PDB entry 8TVW | electron microscopy, 3.60 A resolution | chains B and R of the 15 polymer chains in the assembly

# Chain B
Name: DNA-directed RNA polymerase subunit beta
From: Saccharomyces cerevisiae
Notes: EC 2.7.7.6
UniProtKB: A0A6A5Q4H2 (A0A6A5Q4H2_YEASX); numbering as in UniProt (aligned over 1-1224)
Sequence (1224 residues; each row starts with the number of its first residue):
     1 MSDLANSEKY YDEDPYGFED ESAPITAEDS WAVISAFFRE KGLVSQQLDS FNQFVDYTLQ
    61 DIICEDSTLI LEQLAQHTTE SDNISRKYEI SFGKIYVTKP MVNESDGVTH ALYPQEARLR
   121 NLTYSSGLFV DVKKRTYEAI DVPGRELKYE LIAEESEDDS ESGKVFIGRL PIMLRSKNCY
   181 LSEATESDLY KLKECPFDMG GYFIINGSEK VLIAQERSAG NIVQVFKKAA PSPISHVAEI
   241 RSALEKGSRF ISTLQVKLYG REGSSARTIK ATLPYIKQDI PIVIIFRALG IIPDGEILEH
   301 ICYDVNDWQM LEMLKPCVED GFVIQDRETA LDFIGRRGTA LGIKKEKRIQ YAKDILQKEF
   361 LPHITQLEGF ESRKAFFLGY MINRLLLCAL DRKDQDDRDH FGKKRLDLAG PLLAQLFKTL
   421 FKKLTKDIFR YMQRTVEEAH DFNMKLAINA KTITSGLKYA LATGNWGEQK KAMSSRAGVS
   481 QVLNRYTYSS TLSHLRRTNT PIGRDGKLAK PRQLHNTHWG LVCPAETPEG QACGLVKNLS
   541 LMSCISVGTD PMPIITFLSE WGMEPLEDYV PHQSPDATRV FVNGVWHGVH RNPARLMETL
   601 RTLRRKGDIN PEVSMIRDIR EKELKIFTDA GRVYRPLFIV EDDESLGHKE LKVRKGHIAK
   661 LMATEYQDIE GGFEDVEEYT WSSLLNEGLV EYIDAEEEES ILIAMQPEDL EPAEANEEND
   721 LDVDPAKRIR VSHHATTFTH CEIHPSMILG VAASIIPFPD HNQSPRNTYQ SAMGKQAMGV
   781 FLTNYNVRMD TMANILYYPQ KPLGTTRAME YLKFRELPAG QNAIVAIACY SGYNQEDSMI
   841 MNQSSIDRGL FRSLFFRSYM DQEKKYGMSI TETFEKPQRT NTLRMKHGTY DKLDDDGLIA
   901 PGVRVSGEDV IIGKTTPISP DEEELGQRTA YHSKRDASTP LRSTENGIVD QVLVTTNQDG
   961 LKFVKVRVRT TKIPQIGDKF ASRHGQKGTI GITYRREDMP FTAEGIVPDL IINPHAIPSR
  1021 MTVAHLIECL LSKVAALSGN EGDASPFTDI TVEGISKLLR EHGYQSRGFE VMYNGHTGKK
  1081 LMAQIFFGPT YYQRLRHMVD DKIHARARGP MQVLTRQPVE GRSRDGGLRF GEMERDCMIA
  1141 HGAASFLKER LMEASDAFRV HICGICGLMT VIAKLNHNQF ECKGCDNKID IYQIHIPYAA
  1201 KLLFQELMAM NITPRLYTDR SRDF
Disordered / not traced: 1-19, 73-86, 140-161, 244-251, 340-346, 436-441, 468-475, 503-513, 673-676, 717-735, 880-944
Bound ions: Zn2+: Cys1163, Cys1166, Cys1182, Cys1185

# Chain R
Molecule: 10-nt RNA strand
Sequence (10 nucleotides; row label = number of the first residue in the row):
     1 AUCGAGAGGA

# Chain B / chain R interface
Residue-residue contacts (12):
  Gln481(B) with G6(R), phosphate contact; A7(R), sugar contact
  Gln776(B) with G8(R), hydrogen bond to the phosphate; G9(R), hydrogen bond to the phosphate
  Lys979(B) with G9(R), phosphate contact; A10(R), salt bridge to the phosphate
  Lys987(B) with A10(R), salt bridge to the phosphate
  His1097(B) with G8(R), sugar contact; G9(R), hydrogen bond to the sugar
  Val1119(B) with A1(R), phosphate contact
  Arg1124(B) with A1(R), salt bridge to the phosphate; U2(R), salt bridge to the phosphate
Other interface residues (no listed pair), chain B (12 interface residues in all): Ala477, Gly478, Asn484, Arg497, Ala772
Other interface residues (no listed pair), chain R (8 interface residues in all): A5

# In short
12 residues of chain B face 8 of chain R across their interface, with 3 hydrogen bonds and 4 salt bridges.
Among the polar pairs are His1097(B)-G9(R), Gln776(B)-G8(R) and Gln776(B)-G9(R). The Zn2+ site is built by
Cys1163(B), Cys1166(B), Cys1182(B) and Cys1185(B).
Chain B is DNA-directed RNA polymerase subunit beta (Saccharomyces cerevisiae) and chain R is a 10-nt RNA
strand; the structure, Cryo-EM structure of CPD-stalled Pol II (conformation 1), was determined by electron
microscopy, deposited together with 8TUG, 8TVP, 8TVQ, 8TVS, 8TVV, 8TVX and 8TVY.
